4FFZ - chains A and H of the 3 polymer chains in the assembly; structure by X-ray diffraction, 3.80 A resolution.

[Chain A]
Protein: Envelope protein E
Source organism: Dengue virus 1
UniProt: P17763 (POLG_DEN1W); residues 293-399 here correspond to UniProt positions 573-679 (UniProt number = residue number + 280)
Chain sequence (111 residues; each row starts with the number of its first residue):
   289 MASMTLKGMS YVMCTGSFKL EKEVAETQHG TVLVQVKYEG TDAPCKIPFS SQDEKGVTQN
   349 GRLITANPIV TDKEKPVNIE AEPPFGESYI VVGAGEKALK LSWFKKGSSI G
Not modelled in the structure: 289-298, 396-399
Construct notes: expression tag (289-292)
Disulfides: Cys302-Cys333

[Chain H]
Protein: DENV1-E111 fab fragment (heavy chain)
Source organism: Mus musculus
Notes: antibody fragment or engineered binder
Chain sequence (217 residues; numbered 1 to 212 plus 5 insertion-coded residues; the number before each row is that of its first residue; a row labelled like 82A-82C holds insertion residues (82A, then the next letters in order)):
     1 QVQLLQPGAE LVKPGASMKL SCKASGYTFT NWWMHWVRLR PGRGLEWIGR ID
   52A P
    53 NSDVNKYNEK FENRASLTVD KHSSTAYMQL
82A-82C SSL
    83 TSEDSAIYYC ARWFFPWY
  100A F
   101 DVWGTGTTVT VSSAKTTAPS VYPLAPVCGG TTGSSVTLGC LVKGYFPEPV TLTWNSGSLS
   161 SGVHTFPALL QSGLYTLSSS VTVTSNTWPS QTITCNVAHP ASSTKVDKKI ES
Disulfides: Cys22-Cys92, Cys140-Cys195

[Chain A / chain H interface]
Contacting residue pairs (20; chain A residue first):
  Pro336(A) - Trp99(H)  hydrophobic
  Ser338(A) - Pro98(H)
  Gln340(A) - Trp95(H)
  Gln340(A) - Phe97(H)
  Gln340(A) - Pro98(H)
  Lys343(A) - Trp33(H)
  Lys343(A) - Arg50(H)  hydrogen bond (backbone-side chain)
  Lys343(A) - Asn57(H)  hydrogen bond (side chain-backbone)
  Gly344(A) - Arg50(H)
  Gly344(A) - Trp95(H)
  Val345(A) - Arg50(H)
  Val345(A) - Lys58(H)
  Val379(A) - Phe97(H)  hydrophobic
  Ala382(A) - Phe96(H)  hydrophobic
  Ala382(A) - Phe97(H)
  Ala382(A) - Trp99(H)  hydrophobic
  Gly383(A) - Phe96(H)
  Gly383(A) - Phe97(H)  hydrogen bond (backbone-backbone)
  Glu384(A) - Asn31(H)  hydrogen bond
  Glu384(A) - Trp32(H)
Other interface residues (no listed pair), chain A (14 interface residues in all): Met301, Glu342, Gly381, Ala386
Other interface residues (no listed pair), chain H (12 interface residues in all): Val56
Interface features reported in the paper:
  - epitope / paratope residues, chain A: Ala382(A)

[Summary]
Chain A and chain H form an interface of 14 and 12 residues respectively; the contacts include 4 hydrogen
bonds. Among the polar pairs are Lys343(A)-Arg50(H), Lys343(A)-Asn57(H) and Glu384(A)-Asn31(H). The paper
reports the epitope/paratope residue Ala382(A).
Chain A is Envelope protein E (Dengue virus 1) and chain H is DENV1-E111 fab fragment (heavy chain) (Mus
musculus); the structure, Crystal Structure of DENV1-E111 fab fragment bound to DENV-1 DIII (Western
Pacific-74 strain), was determined by X-ray diffraction together with 4FFY from the same study.
